7EB2 - chains A and B of the 6 polymer chains in the assembly; structure by electron microscopy, 3.50 A resolution.

# Chain A
Protein: Guanine nucleotide-binding protein G(i) subunit alpha-1
Organism: Homo sapiens
Reference sequence: P63096 (GNAI1_HUMAN); residues 1-354 here = UniProt positions 1-354
Sequence (354 residues; row label = number of the first residue in the row):
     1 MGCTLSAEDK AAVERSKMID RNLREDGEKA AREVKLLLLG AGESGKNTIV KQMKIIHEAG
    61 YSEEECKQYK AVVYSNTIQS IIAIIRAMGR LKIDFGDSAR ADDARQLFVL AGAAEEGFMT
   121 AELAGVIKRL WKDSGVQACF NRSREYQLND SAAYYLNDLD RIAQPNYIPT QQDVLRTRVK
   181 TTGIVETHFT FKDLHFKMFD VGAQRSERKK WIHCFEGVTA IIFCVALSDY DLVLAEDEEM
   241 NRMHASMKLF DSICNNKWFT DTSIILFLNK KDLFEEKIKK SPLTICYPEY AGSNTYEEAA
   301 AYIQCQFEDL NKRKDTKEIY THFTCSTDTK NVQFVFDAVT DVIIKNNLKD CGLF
Disordered / not traced: 1-2
Construct notes: engineered mutation Asn47 (Ser in P63096), Ala203 (Gly in P63096), Ala245 (Glu in P63096), Ser326 (Ala in P63096)
Curated features (UniProtKB/Swiss-Prot):
  - region: Lys35 to Lys46, Thr48 (G1 motif), Asp173 to Thr181 (G2 motif), Phe196 to Gly202, Gln204, Arg205 (G3 motif), Ile265 to Asp272 (G4 motif), Thr324, Cys325, Thr327 to Thr329 (G5 motif)
  - binding site (GTP): Glu43 to Lys46, Thr48, Ser151, Leu175 to Thr181, Asp200 to Gly202, Gln204, Asn269 to Asp272
  - binding site (Mg(2+)): Thr181
  - modified residue: Arg178 (ADP-ribosylarginine), Gln204 (Deamidated glutamine), Cys351 (ADP-ribosylcysteine)
  - lipidation: Gly2 (N-myristoyl glycine), Cys3 (S-palmitoyl cysteine)
  - natural variant: Gly40 (G40C: In NEDHISB; G40R: In NEDHISB), Gly45 (G45D: In NEDHISB), Thr48 (T48I: In NEDHISB; T48K: In NEDHISB), Gln52 (Q52P: In NEDHISB), Ser75 (deletion: In NEDHISB; uncertain significance), Gln172 (deletion: In NEDHISB), Asp173 (D173V: In NEDHISB), Glu186 to Phe189 (deletion: In NEDHISB; uncertain significance), Cys224 (C224Y: In NEDHISB), Lys270 (K270N: In NEDHISB; K270R: In NEDHISB), Asp272 (D272G: In NEDHISB), Val332 (V332E: In NEDHISB; uncertain significance)
  - mutagenesis: Gly42 (G42R: Abolishes switch to an activated conformation and dissociation from beta and gamma subunits upon GTP binding. Abolishes interaction with RGS family members), Glu116 (E116L: Enhances interaction (inactive GDP-bound) with RGS14), Gln147 (Q147L: Enhances interaction (inactive GDP-bound) with RGS14)
What the authors report for this chain:
  - specificity-determining residues: Cys351, Gly352
  - mutagenesis - C351W, G352W: decreased signaling with Gamma-aminobutyric acid type B receptor subunit 2
  - mutagenesis - C351A: unchanged signaling with Gamma-aminobutyric acid type B receptor subunit 2

# Chain B
Protein: Guanine nucleotide-binding protein G(I)/G(S)/G(T) subunit beta-1
Organism: Homo sapiens
Reference sequence: P62873 (GBB1_HUMAN); numbering as in UniProt (aligned over 2-340)
Sequence (358 residues; row label = number of the first residue in the row; numbers below 1 keep their minus sign (Met-17 is residue -17)):
   -17 MHHHHHHLEV LFQGPGSSGS ELDQLRQEAE QLKNQIRDAR KACADATLSQ ITNNIDPVGR
    43 IQMRTRRTLR GHLAKIYAMH WGTDSRLLVS ASQDGKLIIW DSYTTNKVHA IPLRSSWVMT
   103 CAYAPSGNYV ACGGLDNICS IYNLKTREGN VRVSRELAGH TGYLSCCRFL DDNQIVTSSG
   163 DTTCALWDIE TGQQTTTFTG HTGDVMSLSL APDTRLFVSG ACDASAKLWD VREGMCRQTF
   223 TGHESDINAI CFFPNGNAFA TGSDDATCRL FDLRADQELM TYSHDNIICG ITSVSFSKSG
   283 RLLLAGYDDF NCNVWDALKA DRAGVLAGHD NRVSCLGVTD DGMAVATGSW DSFLKIWN
Disordered / not traced: -17 to 1
Construct notes: initiating methionine (-17); expression tag (-16 to 1)
Curated features (UniProtKB/Swiss-Prot):
  - modified residue: Ser2 (N-acetylserine), His266 (Phosphohistidine)
  - natural variant: Leu30 (L30F: In MRD42; uncertain significance), Arg52 (R52G: In MRD42), Gly64 (G64V: In MRD42), Asp76 (D76E: In MRD42; D76G: In MRD42), Gly77 (G77S: In MRD42), Lys78 (K78R: In MRD42), Ile80 (I80N: In MRD42; I80T: In MRD42), His91 (H91R: In MRD42; uncertain significance), Ala92 (A92T: In MRD42), Pro94 (P94S: In MRD42), Leu95 (L95P: In MRD42), Arg96 (R96L: In MRD42), 5 further natural variant entries in UniProt

# Interface between chain A and chain B
Residue-residue contacts - 30 pairs, chain A then chain B:
  Arg15(A) - Val90(B)  hydrogen bond (side chain-backbone)
  Arg15(A) - His91(B)  hydrogen bond
  Ser16(A) - Asn88(B)
  Ser16(A) - Lys89(B)  hydrogen bond (side chain-backbone)
  Ile19(A) - Lys89(B)
  Ile19(A) - Ala92(B)  hydrophobic
  Asp20(A) - Lys89(B)  salt bridge
  Leu23(A) - Leu55(B)
  Leu23(A) - Lys78(B)
  Leu23(A) - Lys89(B)
  Asp26(A) - Lys78(B)  salt bridge
  Gly27(A) - Leu55(B)
  Ala114(A) - Arg134(B)  hydrogen bond (backbone-side chain)
  Glu115(A) - Arg134(B)
  Glu116(A) - Arg96(B)  salt bridge
  Tyr146(A) - Gln175(B)  hydrogen bond
  Thr182(A) - Asn119(B)
  Ile184(A) - Trp99(B)  hydrophobic
  Phe199(A) - Trp99(B)  hydrophobic
  Ser206(A) - Asp186(B)
  His213(A) - Trp332(B)
  Cys214(A) - Tyr59(B)  hydrogen bond (backbone-side chain)
  Cys214(A) - Gln75(B)
  Cys214(A) - Trp332(B)  hydrophobic
  Phe215(A) - Trp99(B)
  Phe215(A) - Leu117(B)  hydrophobic
  Glu216(A) - Arg314(B)  salt bridge
  Glu216(A) - Trp332(B)
  Trp258(A) - Arg314(B)
  Trp258(A) - Trp332(B)  hydrophobic
Other interface residues (no listed pair), chain A (24 interface residues in all): Val13, Ser75, Lys210, Lys257
Other interface residues (no listed pair), chain B (25 interface residues in all): Gly53, Lys57, Ile80, Thr87, Asp118, Asp228, Asp246

# In short
The interface between chain A and chain B involves 24 residues on one side and 25 on the other; the contacts
include 6 hydrogen bonds and 4 salt bridges. Among the polar pairs are Asp20(A)-Lys89(B), Asp26(A)-Lys78(B)
and Glu116(A)-Arg96(B). The paper reports that C351W and G352W of chain A reduce signaling with
Gamma-aminobutyric acid type B receptor subunit 2; specificity determinants Cys351(A) and Gly352(A).
Chain A is Guanine nucleotide-binding protein G(i) subunit alpha-1 and chain B is Guanine nucleotide-binding
protein G(I)/G(S)/G(T) subunit beta-1, both from Homo sapiens; the structure, Cryo-EM structure of human
GABA(B) receptor-Gi protein complex, was determined by electron microscopy.
